Entry 9R0X (X-ray diffraction, 1.13 A resolution); this record covers chains A and B.

[Chain A (and B)]
Molecule: Metallo-beta-lactamase type 2
Source organism: Klebsiella pneumoniae
Notes: EC 3.5.2.6; chain B of this document is another copy of the same molecule, construct and numbering; everything in this record applies to it too
Reference sequence: C7C422 (BLAN1_KLEPN); residues 29-270 here = UniProt positions 29-270
Amino-acid sequence (246 residues; each row starts with the number of its first residue):
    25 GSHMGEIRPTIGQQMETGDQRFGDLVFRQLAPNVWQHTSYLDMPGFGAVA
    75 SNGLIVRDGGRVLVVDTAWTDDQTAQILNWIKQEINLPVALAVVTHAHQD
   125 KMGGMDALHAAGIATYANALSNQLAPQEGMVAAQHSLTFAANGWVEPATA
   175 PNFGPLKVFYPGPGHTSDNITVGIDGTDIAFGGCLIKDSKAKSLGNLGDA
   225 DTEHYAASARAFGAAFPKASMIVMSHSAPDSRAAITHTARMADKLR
Disordered / not traced: 25-41
Construct notes: expression tag (25-28)
Ion coordination: Zn2+ site 1: His-120, His-122, His-189 (together with N-(3-chlorophenyl)-2-sulfanyl-ethanamide); Zn2+ site 2: Asp-124, Cys-208, His-250 (together with N-(3-chlorophenyl)-2-sulfanyl-ethanamide)
Ligand contacts: N-(3-chlorophenyl)-2-sulfanyl-ethanamide (A1JCJ): Met-67, Val-73, Trp-93, His-120, His-122, Asp-124, His-189, Cys-208, Lys-211, His-250
Curated features (UniProtKB/Swiss-Prot):
  - binding site (Zn(2+)): His-120, His-122, Asp-124, His-189, Cys-208, His-250
  - binding site (substrate): Lys-211, Asn-220

[How chain A and chain B interact]
Contacting residue pairs (50):
  Ala-143(A) / Phe-163(B)
  Ala-143(A) / Ala-165(B)
  Leu-144(A) / Tyr-184(B)
  Leu-144(A) / Pro-187(B)
  Asn-146(A) / Ala-165(B)
  Gln-147(A) / Ala-165(B)
  Gln-147(A) / Gly-167(B)
  Gln-147(A) / Tyr-184(B)  hydrogen bond (side chain-backbone)
  Gln-147(A) / Pro-185(B)
  Gln-147(A) / Gly-186(B)
  Leu-148(A) / Pro-187(B)
  Leu-148(A) / His-228(B)
  Gln-151(A) / His-228(B)
  Gln-151(A) / Ala-231(B)
  Glu-152(A) / His-228(B)  salt bridge
  Ser-160(A) / Ala-165(B)
  Thr-162(A) / Thr-162(B)
  Phe-163(A) / Ala-143(B)
  Ala-165(A) / Ala-143(B)
  Ala-165(A) / Asn-146(B)
  Ala-165(A) / Gln-147(B)
  Ala-165(A) / Ser-160(B)
  Gly-167(A) / Gln-147(B)
  Glu-170(A) / Thr-162(B)
  Tyr-184(A) / Leu-144(B)  hydrophobic
  Tyr-184(A) / Gln-147(B)  hydrogen bond (backbone-side chain)
  Pro-185(A) / Gln-147(B)
  Gly-186(A) / Gln-147(B)
  Pro-187(A) / Leu-144(B)
  Pro-187(A) / Ser-191(B)
  Ser-191(A) / Pro-187(B)
  Ser-191(A) / Ser-191(B)  hydrogen bond
  Gly-222(A) / Ala-224(B)
  Gly-222(A) / Asp-225(B)
  Gly-222(A) / Thr-226(B)  hydrogen bond (backbone-backbone)
  Gly-222(A) / Glu-227(B)
  Asp-223(A) / Asp-225(B)
  Asp-223(A) / Glu-227(B)
  Asp-223(A) / His-228(B)
  Ala-224(A) / Gly-222(B)
  Ala-224(A) / Ala-224(B)
  Asp-225(A) / Gly-222(B)
  Asp-225(A) / Asp-223(B)
  Thr-226(A) / Gly-222(B)  hydrogen bond (backbone-backbone)
  Glu-227(A) / Gly-222(B)
  His-228(A) / Leu-148(B)
  His-228(A) / Gln-151(B)
  His-228(A) / Glu-152(B)  salt bridge
  His-228(A) / Asp-223(B)
  Ala-231(A) / Gln-151(B)
Interface residues without a listed pair, chain A (28 interface residues in all): Ala-164, Asn-166
Interface residues without a listed pair, chain B (27 interface residues in all): Ala-164, Asn-166

[Summary]
28 residues of chain A and 27 residues of chain B are in contact, with 5 hydrogen bonds and 2 salt bridges.
Polar pairs include Glu-152(A)/His-228(B), Gln-147(A)/Tyr-184(B) and Ser-191(A)/Ser-191(B). Ligands of chain
A: N-(3-chlorophenyl)-2-sulfanyl-ethanamide.
Both chains are Metallo-beta-lactamase type 2 (Klebsiella pneumoniae). Entry 9R0X (Crystal structure of NDM-1
with thiol compound 14a) was determined by X-ray diffraction together with 9R0Y from the same study.
